7T4P - chains A and E of the 9 polymer chains in the assembly; structure by electron microscopy, 3.62 A resolution.

Chain A (and E):
Name: Particulate methane monooxygenase alpha subunit
From: Methylococcus capsulatus str. Bath
Notes: EC 1.14.18.3; chain E of this document is another copy of the same molecule, construct and numbering; everything in this record applies to it too
UniProtKB: G1UBD1 (PMOB_METCA); residues 1-414 here = UniProt positions 1-414
Sequence (414 residues; numbered 1 to 414; the number before each row is that of its first residue):
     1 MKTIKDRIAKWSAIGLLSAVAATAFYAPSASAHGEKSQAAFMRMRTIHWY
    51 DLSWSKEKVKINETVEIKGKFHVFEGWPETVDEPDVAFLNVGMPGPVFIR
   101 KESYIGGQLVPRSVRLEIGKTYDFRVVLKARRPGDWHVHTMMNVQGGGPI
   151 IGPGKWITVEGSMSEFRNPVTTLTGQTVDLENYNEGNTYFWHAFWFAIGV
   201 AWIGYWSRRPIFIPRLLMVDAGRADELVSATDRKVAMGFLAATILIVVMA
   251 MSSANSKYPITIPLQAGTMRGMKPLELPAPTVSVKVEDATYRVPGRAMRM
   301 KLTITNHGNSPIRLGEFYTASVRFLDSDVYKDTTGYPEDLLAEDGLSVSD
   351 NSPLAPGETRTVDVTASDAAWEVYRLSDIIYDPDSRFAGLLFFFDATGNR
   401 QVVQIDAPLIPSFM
Unresolved in the structure: 1-32
Ion coordination: Cu ion site 1: His33, His137, His139; Cu ion site 2: His48, His72
Residues lining bound ligands: diundecyl phosphatidyl choline (PLC): Ile244, Val248, Met251, Asn255, Thr261
Swiss-Prot annotation at these positions:
  - binding site (Cu cation): His33, His48, His72, His137, His139

Chain A / chain E interface:
Residue-residue contacts (27; chain A residue first):
  Glu75(A) - Arg270(E)
  Trp77(A) - Arg270(E)  hydrogen bond (backbone-side chain)
  Glu79(A) - Thr268(E)
  Glu83(A) - Arg115(E)  salt bridge
  Glu83(A) - Arg270(E)  salt bridge
  Ile380(A) - Ile262(E)  hydrophobic
  Ile380(A) - Pro263(E)
  Tyr381(A) - Pro263(E)
  Asp382(A) - Pro263(E)
  Asp382(A) - Gln265(E)
  Pro383(A) - Leu264(E)
  Pro383(A) - Gln265(E)
  Pro383(A) - Ala266(E)  hydrogen bond (backbone-backbone)
  Asp384(A) - Arg112(E)  salt bridge
  Asp384(A) - Gln265(E)
  Asp384(A) - Ala266(E)
  Ser385(A) - Gln265(E)  hydrogen bond (backbone-side chain)
  Arg386(A) - Arg112(E)
  Arg386(A) - Gly267(E)
  Arg386(A) - Thr268(E)
  Arg386(A) - Met269(E)
  Ile410(A) - Leu173(E)  hydrophobic
  Pro411(A) - Leu173(E)
  Phe413(A) - Leu173(E)  hydrophobic
  Phe413(A) - Ile260(E)  hydrophobic
  Met414(A) - Leu173(E)
  Met414(A) - Thr174(E)
Other interface residues (no listed pair), chain A (18 interface residues in all): Gly76, Pro78, Ile118
Other interface residues (no listed pair), chain E (15 interface residues in all): Gly175

Overview:
18 residues of chain A and 15 residues of chain E are in contact, with 3 hydrogen bonds and 3 salt bridges.
Polar pairs include Glu83(A)-Arg115(E), Glu83(A)-Arg270(E) and Asp384(A)-Arg112(E). Bound to chain A:
diundecyl phosphatidyl choline.
Chain A and chain E are both Particulate methane monooxygenase alpha subunit (Methylococcus capsulatus str.
Bath); the structure, CryoEM structure of Methylococcus capsulatus (Bath) pMMO treated with potassium cyanide
and copper in a native ..., was determined by electron microscopy together with 7S4H, 7S4I, 7S4J, 7S4K, 7S4L,
7S4M and 7T4O from the same study.
